8T5C - chains B and a of the 11 polymer chains in the assembly; structure by electron microscopy, 4.70 A resolution (low resolution: residue-level contacts below are approximate; hydrogen-bond / salt-bridge calls are withheld).

# Chain B
Protein: Glycoprotein G1
Source organism: Lassa virus Josiah
UniProtKB: P08669 (GLYC_LASSJ); residue numbers follow UniProt; this construct covers 59-206, 208-257
Sequence (202 residues; row label = number of the first residue in the row):
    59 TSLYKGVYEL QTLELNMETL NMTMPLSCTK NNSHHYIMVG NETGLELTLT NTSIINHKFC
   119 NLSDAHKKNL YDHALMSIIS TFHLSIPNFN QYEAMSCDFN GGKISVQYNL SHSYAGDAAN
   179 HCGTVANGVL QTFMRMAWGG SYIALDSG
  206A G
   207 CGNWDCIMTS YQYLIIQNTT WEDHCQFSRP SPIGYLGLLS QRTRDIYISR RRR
Construct notes: conflict Gly206A (Arg207 in P08669); insertion (207); expression tag (258-259)
UniProt features mapped onto this chain:
  - glycosylation (N-linked (GlcNAc...) asparagine): Asn79, Asn89, Asn99, Asn109, Asn119, Asn167, Asn224
  - mutagenesis: Ser60 (S60A: No effect on SSP cleavage)
Disulfide bonds: Cys86-Cys231, Cys118-Cys155, Cys180-Cys212
Glycans and other covalent adducts: glycan linked to Asn79; N-acetylglucosamine (NAG) linked to Asn90, Asn99, Asn109, Asn119, Asn167, Asn224

# Chain a
Protein: Glycoprotein G2
Source organism: Lassa virus Josiah
UniProtKB: P08669 (GLYC_LASSJ); residue numbers follow UniProt; this construct covers 260-418
Sequence (194 residues; numbered 260 to 453; the number before each row is that of its first residue):
   260 GTFTWTLSDS EGKDTPGGYC LTRWMLIEAE LKCFGNTAVA KCNEKHDEEF CDMLRLFDFN
   320 KQAIQRCKAP AQMSIQLINK AVNALINDQL IMKNHLRDIM GIPYCNYSKY WYLNHTTTGR
   380 TSLPKCWLVS NGSYLNETHF SDDIEQQADN MITEMLQKEG GGYIPEAPRD GQAYVRKDGE
   440 WVLLSTFLGG LVPR
Disordered / not traced: 419-453
Construct notes: conflict Cys326 (Leu in P08669), Pro329 (Glu in P08669); expression tag (419-453)
UniProt features mapped onto this chain:
  - glycosylation (N-linked (GlcNAc...) asparagine): Asn365, Asn373, Asn390, Asn395
Disulfide bonds: Cys279-Cys292, Cys301-Cys310, Cys364-Cys385
Glycans and other covalent adducts: glycan linked to Asn365, Asn373; N-acetylglucosamine (NAG) linked to Asn390, Asn395

# Chain B / chain a interface
Residue-residue contacts (18):
  Arg193(B) - Lys339(a)
  Cys207(B) - Cys326(a)  disulfide
  Cys207(B) - Leu336(a)
  Asn209(B) - Gln331(a)
  Asn209(B) - Gln335(a)
  Trp210(B) - Gln335(a)
  Trp210(B) - Leu336(a)
  Trp210(B) - Asn338(a)
  Trp210(B) - Lys339(a)
  Asp211(B) - Gln335(a)
  Asp211(B) - Asn338(a)
  Cys212(B) - Gln335(a)
  Ile254(B) - Gln348(a)
  Ser255(B) - Gln348(a)
  Arg256(B) - Gln348(a)
  Arg258(B) - Gln348(a)
  Arg259(B) - His305(a)
  Arg259(B) - Asp306(a)
Interface residues without a listed pair, chain B (12 interface residues in all): Arg257
Interface residues without a listed pair, chain a (10 interface residues in all): Asp347
Disulfides between the chains: Cys207(B)-Cys326(a)

# Summary
12 residues of chain B face 10 of chain a across their interface, with 1 disulfide bond. Covalently linked
N-acetylglucosamine: at Asn90(B), Asn99(B), Asn109(B), Asn119(B), Asn167(B) and Asn224(B). Covalently linked
N-acetylglucosamine: at Asn390(a) and Asn395(a). From UniProt: one mutagenesis site on chain B.
Here chain B is Glycoprotein G1 and chain a is Glycoprotein G2, both from Lassa virus Josiah. Entry 8T5C
(Lassa GPC Trimer in complex with Fab 8.11G and nanobody D5) was determined by electron microscopy.
